3TG5 - chains A and B; structure by X-ray diffraction, 2.30 A resolution.

== Chain A ==
Protein: N-lysine methyltransferase SMYD2
From: Homo sapiens
Notes: EC 2.1.1.-, 2.1.1.43
Reference sequence: Q9NRG4 (SMYD2_HUMAN); residue numbers follow UniProt; this construct covers 1-433
Sequence (433 residues; row label = number of the first residue in the row):
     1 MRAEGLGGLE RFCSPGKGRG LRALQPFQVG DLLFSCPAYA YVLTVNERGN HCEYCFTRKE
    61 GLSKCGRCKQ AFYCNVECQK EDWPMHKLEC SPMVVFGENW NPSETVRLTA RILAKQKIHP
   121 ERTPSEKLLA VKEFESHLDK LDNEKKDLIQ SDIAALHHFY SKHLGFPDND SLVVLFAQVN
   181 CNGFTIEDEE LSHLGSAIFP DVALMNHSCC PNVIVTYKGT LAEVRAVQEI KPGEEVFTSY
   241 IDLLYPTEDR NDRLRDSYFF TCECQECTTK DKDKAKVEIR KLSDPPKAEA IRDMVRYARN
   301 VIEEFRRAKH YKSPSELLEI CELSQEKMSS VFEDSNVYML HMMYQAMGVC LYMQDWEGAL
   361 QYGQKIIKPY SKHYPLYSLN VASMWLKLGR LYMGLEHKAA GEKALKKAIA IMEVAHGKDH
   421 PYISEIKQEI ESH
Not modelled in the structure: 1-5, 431-433
Bound ions: Zn2+ site 1: Cys55, Cys74, Cys78; Zn2+ site 2: Cys65, Cys68, His86, Cys90; Zn2+ site 3: Cys209, Cys262, Cys264, Cys267
Ligand contacts: S-adenosylhomocysteine (SAH): Gly16, Lys17, Gly18, Arg19, Glu135, His137, Cys181, Asn182, Ala203, Leu204, Met205, Asn206, His207, Tyr240, Tyr258, Phe260, Thr261, Cys262
From the paper describing this entry:
  - conformationally variable residues (side-chain flip): Glu187, Arg253, Glu303, Glu304, Arg307, His310, Tyr311
  - mutagenesis - Y245F, Y374A: abolished catalytic activity with Cellular tumor antigen p53 (chain B)
  - contacts within the chain: Glu189-Tyr422 (water-mediated contact), Glu189-Glu425 (water-mediated contact), Arg58-Glu189 (water-mediated contact), Tyr245-His341, Asp252-Arg299, Asp242-Tyr374 (hydrogen bond)
  - mutagenesis - E187K, E189K, E190K, D252R, R253Q: decreased catalytic activity with Cellular tumor antigen p53 (chain B)
  - mutagenesis - E189K, E190K, D252R, R253Q: decreased binding to Cellular tumor antigen p53 (chain B)
  - binding site for Cellular tumor antigen p53 (chain B): Thr105, Leu108, Val179

== Chain B ==
Protein: Cellular tumor antigen p53
Reference sequence: P04637 (P53_HUMAN); numbering as in UniProt (aligned over 365-375)
Sequence (11 residues; row label = number of the first residue in the row):
   365 HSSHLKSKKG Q
Not modelled in the structure: 365-367
From the paper describing this entry:
  - contacts within the chain: Ser371-Lys373 (hydrogen bond)
  - post-translational modification sites: Lys370

== Interface between chain A and chain B ==
Contacting residue pairs - 42 pairs, chain A then chain B:
  Val179(A) - Leu369(B)
  Cys181(A) - Lys370(B)  hydrogen bond (backbone-side chain)
  Asn182(A) - Lys370(B)  hydrogen bond (backbone-side chain)
  Gly183(A) - Leu369(B)
  Gly183(A) - Lys370(B)  hydrogen bond (backbone-backbone)
  Phe184(A) - Leu369(B)
  Phe184(A) - Lys370(B)
  Thr185(A) - Leu369(B)
  Thr185(A) - Lys370(B)  hydrogen bond (backbone-backbone)
  Thr185(A) - Ser371(B)
  Glu187(A) - Ser371(B)
  Glu187(A) - Lys372(B)  hydrogen bond (side chain-backbone)
  Glu187(A) - Lys373(B)  hydrogen bond (side chain-backbone)
  Leu191(A) - Lys372(B)
  Ser196(A) - Leu369(B)
  Ile214(A) - Lys372(B)
  Val215(A) - Lys372(B)  hydrogen bond (backbone-side chain)
  Tyr240(A) - Lys370(B)
  Tyr240(A) - Ser371(B)  hydrogen bond (backbone-backbone)
  Ile241(A) - Ser371(B)
  Asp242(A) - Ser371(B)
  Asp242(A) - Lys372(B)
  Asp242(A) - Lys373(B)  salt bridge
  Asp242(A) - Gln375(B)
  Leu244(A) - Gln375(B)
  Tyr245(A) - Gln375(B)  hydrogen bond
  Arg253(A) - His368(B)  hydrogen bond (side chain-backbone)
  Ser257(A) - His368(B)
  Tyr258(A) - His368(B)  hydrogen bond (side chain-backbone)
  Tyr258(A) - Leu369(B)
  Tyr258(A) - Lys370(B)  hydrogen bond (side chain-backbone)
  Arg306(A) - Gln375(B)  hydrogen bond (side chain-backbone)
  His341(A) - Gln375(B)
  Tyr344(A) - Lys373(B)
  Tyr344(A) - Gln375(B)
  Gln345(A) - Gln375(B)  hydrogen bond
  Tyr370(A) - Lys373(B)  hydrogen bond
  Tyr370(A) - Gln375(B)
  Tyr374(A) - Lys373(B)  hydrogen bond
  Leu379(A) - Lys372(B)
  Asn380(A) - Lys372(B)  hydrogen bond (side chain-backbone)
  Asn380(A) - Lys373(B)
Interface residues without a listed pair, chain A (33 interface residues in all): Thr105, Leu108, Asn180, Ala203, Ile302, Lys309
Interface residues without a listed pair, chain B (8 interface residues in all): Gly374
The authors on this interface:
  - specific contacts: Cys181(A)-Lys370(B) (hydrophobic contact), Asn182(A)-Lys370(B) (hydrophobic contact), Gly183(A)-Lys370(B), Gly183(A)-Leu369(B) (hydrophobic contact), Phe184(A)-Lys370(B) (hydrophobic contact), Phe184(A)-Leu369(B) (hydrophobic contact), Thr185(A)-Lys370(B) (hydrogen bond), Thr185(A)-Lys372(B) (water-mediated contact), Glu187(A)-Lys372(B) (hydrogen bond), Leu191(A)-Lys372(B) (hydrophobic contact), Ser196(A)-Leu369(B) (hydrophobic contact), Ile214(A)-Lys372(B) (hydrophobic contact), Val215(A)-Lys372(B) (backbone contact), Tyr217(A)-Lys372(B) (water-mediated contact), Ser239(A)-Lys372(B) (water-mediated contact), Tyr240(A)-Lys370(B) (hydrophobic contact), Tyr240(A)-Ser371(B) (backbone contact), Asp242(A)-Lys373(B), Tyr245(A)-Gln375(B) (hydrogen bond), Arg253(A)-His368(B) (hydrogen bond), Ser257(A)-His368(B), Tyr258(A)-Lys370(B) (hydrophobic contact), Tyr258(A)-His368(B) (hydrogen bond), His341(A)-Gln375(B), Tyr344(A)-Lys373(B), Tyr344(A)-Gln375(B), Gln345(A)-Gln375(B) (hydrogen bond), Tyr370(A)-Lys373(B) (hydrogen bond), Tyr370(A)-Gln375(B) (hydrogen bond), Tyr374(A)-Lys373(B) (hydrogen bond), Asn380(A)-Lys372(B) (hydrogen bond), Asn380(A)-Lys373(B) (hydrogen bond)

== Overview ==
33 residues of chain A face 8 of chain B across their interface; the contacts include 17 hydrogen bonds and 1
salt bridge. Polar contacts include Asp242(A)-Lys373(B), Cys181(A)-Lys370(B) and Asn182(A)-Lys370(B). The
authors report hydrophobic contacts between Cys181(A) and Lys370(B), Asn182(A) and Lys370(B) and Gly183(A) and
Leu369(B) among others; contacts between Gly183(A) and Lys370(B), Asp242(A) and Lys373(B) and Ser257(A) and
His368(B) among others; hydrogen bonds between Thr185(A) and Lys370(B), Glu187(A) and Lys372(B) and Tyr245(A)
and Gln375(B) among others. From the paper: a binding site for Cellular tumor antigen p53 (chain B) at
Thr105(A), Leu108(A) and Val179(A); E187K, E189K and E190K of chain A, among others, reduce catalytic activity
with Cellular tumor antigen p53 (chain B); 7 substitutions were tested in all.
Chain A is N-lysine methyltransferase SMYD2 (Homo sapiens) and chain B is Cellular tumor antigen p53; the
structure, Structure of SMYD2 in complex with p53 and SAH, was determined by X-ray diffraction together with
3TG4 from the same study.
